PDB entry 4H5O | X-ray diffraction, 3.90 A resolution | chains D and K of the 6 polymer chains in the assembly

Chain D:
Name: Nucleocapsid protein
Organism: Rift Valley fever virus
UniProtKB: D3K5I7 (D3K5I7_RVFV); residue numbers follow UniProt; this construct covers 1-245
Sequence (245 residues; row label = number of the first residue in the row):
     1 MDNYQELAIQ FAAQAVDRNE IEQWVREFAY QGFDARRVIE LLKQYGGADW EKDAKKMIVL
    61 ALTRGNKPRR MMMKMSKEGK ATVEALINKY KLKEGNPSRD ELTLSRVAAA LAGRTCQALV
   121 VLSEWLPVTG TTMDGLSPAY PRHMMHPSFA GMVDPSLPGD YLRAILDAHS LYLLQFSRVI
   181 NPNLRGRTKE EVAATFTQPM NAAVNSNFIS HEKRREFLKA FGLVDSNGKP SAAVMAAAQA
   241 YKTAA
Disordered / not traced: 1
Curated features (UniProtKB/Swiss-Prot):
  - binding site (RNA): Tyr30, Phe33, Asn66, Lys67, Arg70, Arg99, Ser105, Arg106, Arg185, Thr195
  - site: Trp125 (Important for dimerization)

Chain K:
Molecule: 35-mer poly(U) RNA
Sequence (35 nucleotides; numbered 1 to 35; the number before each row is that of its first residue):
     1 UUUUUUUUUU UUUUUUUUUU UUUUUUUUUU UUUUU

Interface between chain D and chain K:
Residue-residue contacts (34):
  Tyr30(D) - U8(K)  stacking on the base
  Tyr30(D) - U9(K)  hydrogen bond to the phosphate
  Gln31(D) - U9(K)  phosphate contact
  Gly32(D) - U9(K)  phosphate contact
  Phe33(D) - U9(K)  base contact
  Phe33(D) - U10(K)  phosphate contact
  Gly65(D) - U12(K)  sugar contact
  Asn66(D) - U12(K)  sugar contact
  Lys67(D) - U12(K)  salt bridge to the phosphate
  Lys67(D) - U13(K)  salt bridge to the phosphate
  Arg70(D) - U13(K)  salt bridge to the phosphate
  Arg70(D) - U14(K)  salt bridge to the phosphate
  Gly95(D) - U11(K)  phosphate contact
  Asn96(D) - U10(K)  hydrogen bond to the phosphate
  Asn96(D) - U11(K)  hydrogen bond to the phosphate
  Ser105(D) - U12(K)  hydrogen bond to the base
  Arg106(D) - U10(K)  salt bridge to the phosphate
  Pro147(D) - U11(K)  base contact
  Val179(D) - U13(K)  base contact
  Ile180(D) - U11(K)  base contact
  Ile180(D) - U12(K)  sugar contact
  Ile180(D) - U13(K)  sugar contact
  Asn181(D) - U11(K)  hydrogen bond to the sugar
  Arg185(D) - U13(K)  base contact
  Thr195(D) - U10(K)  hydrogen bond to the base
  Phe196(D) - U10(K)  base contact
  Gln198(D) - U7(K)  hydrogen bond to the sugar
  Gln198(D) - U8(K)  sugar contact
  Pro199(D) - U8(K)  sugar contact
  Pro199(D) - U9(K)  sugar contact
  Ala202(D) - U8(K)  sugar contact
  Ala202(D) - U9(K)  base contact
  Ala203(D) - U9(K)  base contact
  Ser206(D) - U9(K)  base contact
Also at the interface, not in a pair above, chain D (31 interface residues in all): Ala61, Arg64, Ala109, Pro127, Phe176, Ser177, Pro182

Overview:
The interface between chain D and chain K involves 31 residues on one side and 8 on the other, with 7 hydrogen
bonds, 5 salt bridges and 1 aromatic stacking contact. Among the polar pairs are Ser105(D)-U12(K),
Thr195(D)-U10(K) and Asn181(D)-U11(K).
Chain D is Nucleocapsid protein (Rift Valley fever virus) and chain K is a 35-mer poly(U) RNA; the structure,
Crystal Structure of Rift Valley Fever Virus Nucleocapsid Protein Pentamer Bound to Single-stranded RNA, was
determined by X-ray diffraction together with 4V9E, 4H5L, 4H5M, 4H5P and 4H5Q from the same study.
